6J2C - chains K and L of the 47 polymer chains in the assembly; structure by electron microscopy, 7.00 A resolution (low resolution: residue-level contacts below are approximate; hydrogen-bond / salt-bridge calls are withheld).

Chain K:
Protein: 26S protease regulatory subunit 6B homolog
Organism: Saccharomyces cerevisiae S288c
UniProt: P33298 (PRS6B_YEAST); numbering as in UniProt (aligned over 1-428)
Sequence (428 residues; numbered 1 to 428; the number before each row is that of its first residue):
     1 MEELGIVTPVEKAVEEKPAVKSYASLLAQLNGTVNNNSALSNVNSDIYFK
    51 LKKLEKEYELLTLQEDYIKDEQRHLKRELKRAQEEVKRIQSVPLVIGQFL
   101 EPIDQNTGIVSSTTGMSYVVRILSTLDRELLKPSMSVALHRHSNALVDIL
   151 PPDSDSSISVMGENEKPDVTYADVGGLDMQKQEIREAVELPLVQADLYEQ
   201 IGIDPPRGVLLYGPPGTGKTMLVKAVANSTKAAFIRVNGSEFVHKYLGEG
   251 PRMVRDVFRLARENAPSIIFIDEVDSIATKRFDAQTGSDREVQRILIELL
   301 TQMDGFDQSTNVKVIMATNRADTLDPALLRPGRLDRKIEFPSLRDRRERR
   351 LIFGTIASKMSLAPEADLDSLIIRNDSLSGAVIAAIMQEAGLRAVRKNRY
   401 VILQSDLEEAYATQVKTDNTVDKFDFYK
Not modelled in the structure: 1-47
Swiss-Prot annotation at these positions:
  - binding site (ATP): Gly213 to Thr220
  - modified residue: Met1 (N-acetylmethionine)
  - cross-link: Lys280 (Glycyl lysine isopeptide (Lys-Gly) (interchain with G-Cter in ubiquitin))

Chain L:
Protein: 26S protease subunit RPT4
Organism: Saccharomyces cerevisiae S288c
UniProt: P53549 (PRS10_YEAST); residue numbers follow UniProt; this construct covers 1-437
Sequence (437 residues; numbered 1 to 437; the number before each row is that of its first residue):
     1 MSEEQDPLLAGLGETSGDNHTQQSHEQQPEQPQETEEHHEEEPSRVDPEQ
    51 EAHNKALNQFKRKLLEHRRYDDQLKQRRQNIRDLEKLYDKTENDIKALQS
   101 IGQLIGEVMKELSEEKYIVKASSGPRYIVGVRNSVDRSKLKKGVRVTLDI
   151 TTLTIMRILPRETDPLVYNMTSFEQGEITFDGIGGLTEQIRELREVIELP
   201 LKNPEIFQRVGIKPPKGVLLYGPPGTGKTLLAKAVAATIGANFIFSPASG
   251 IVDKYIGESARIIREMFAYAKEHEPCIIFMDEVDAIGGRRFSEGTSADRE
   301 IQRTLMELLTQMDGFDNLGQTKIIMATNRPDTLDPALLRPGRLDRKVEIP
   351 LPNEAGRLEIFKIHTAKVKKTGEFDFEAAVKMSDGFNGADIRNCATEAGF
   401 FAIRDDRDHINPDDLMKAVRKVAEVKKLEGTIEYQKL
Not modelled in the structure: 1-66, 428-437
Swiss-Prot annotation at these positions:
  - binding site (ATP): Gly222 to Thr229
  - modified residue: Ser2 (N-acetylserine)

Chain K / chain L interface:
Pairs across the interface (79; chain K residue first):
  Val92(K) - Thr152(L)
  Val92(K) - Leu153(L)
  Val92(K) - Thr154(L)
  Leu94(K) - Ile128(L)
  Val95(K) - Tyr127(L)
  Ile96(K) - Arg126(L)
  Ile96(K) - Tyr127(L)
  Ile96(K) - Ile128(L)
  Thr113(K) - Pro125(L)
  Thr113(K) - Arg126(L)
  Thr114(K) - Pro125(L)
  Asp153(K) - Lys110(L)
  Asp155(K) - Met109(L)
  Asp155(K) - Arg264(L)
  Ser156(K) - Arg264(L)
  Val160(K) - Arg264(L)
  Val160(K) - Arg303(L)
  Glu163(K) - Phe315(L)
  Asn164(K) - Phe315(L)
  Pro215(K) - Arg339(L)
  Met221(K) - Lys213(L)
  Lys224(K) - Asp313(L)
  Arg236(K) - Thr310(L)
  Arg236(K) - Gly314(L)
  Arg236(K) - Phe315(L)
  Asn238(K) - Met306(L)
  Ser240(K) - Glu293(L)
  Ser240(K) - Gln302(L)
  Ser240(K) - Arg303(L)
  Ser240(K) - Met306(L)
  Glu241(K) - Arg303(L)
  Glu241(K) - Met306(L)
  Phe242(K) - Arg303(L)
  Val243(K) - Thr295(L)
  Val243(K) - Arg299(L)
  Val243(K) - Arg303(L)
  His244(K) - Arg299(L)
  Lys245(K) - Asp253(L)
  Lys245(K) - Lys254(L)
  Lys245(K) - Ile256(L)
  Lys245(K) - Arg299(L)
  Lys245(K) - Glu300(L)
  Tyr246(K) - Ile256(L)
  Glu273(K) - Glu293(L)
  Glu273(K) - Met306(L)
  Glu273(K) - Ala336(L)
  Asp275(K) - Ser292(L)
  Ser276(K) - Ser292(L)
  Ser276(K) - Glu293(L)
  Ser276(K) - Gly294(L)
  Thr279(K) - Arg290(L)
  Thr279(K) - Ser292(L)
  Gln285(K) - Ser296(L)
  Ser288(K) - Arg299(L)
  Asp289(K) - Arg299(L)
  Arg290(K) - Arg299(L)
  Glu291(K) - Arg299(L)
  Lys359(K) - Gly211(L)
  Met360(K) - Val210(L)
  Met360(K) - Gly211(L)
  Met360(K) - Ile212(L)
  Ser361(K) - Arg209(L)
  Ser361(K) - Val210(L)
  Ala381(K) - Pro340(L)
  Met387(K) - Ile212(L)
  Gln388(K) - Ile212(L)
  Gln388(K) - Lys213(L)
  Gly391(K) - Val210(L)
  Gly391(K) - Ile212(L)
  Leu392(K) - Val196(L)
  Leu392(K) - Ile212(L)
  Arg393(K) - Glu192(L)
  Val395(K) - Glu195(L)
  Val395(K) - Ile206(L)
  Arg396(K) - Arg191(L)
  Arg396(K) - Glu192(L)
  Arg396(K) - Glu195(L)
  Tyr400(K) - Arg209(L)
  Tyr400(K) - Val210(L)
Other interface residues (no listed pair), chain K (59 interface residues in all): Gln90, Ser91, Pro93, Leu150, Pro151, Asp272, Val292, Asn319, Arg320, Val382, Ala385, Asn398, Arg399, Ile402
Other interface residues (no listed pair), chain L (48 interface residues in all): Lys116, Ile118, Gly130, Lys142, Leu199, Tyr255, Asp344

Overview:
59 residues of chain K face 48 of chain L across their interface. From UniProt: 8 ATP-binding residues on
chain L; 8 ATP-binding residues on chain K.
Here chain K is 26S protease regulatory subunit 6B homolog and chain L is 26S protease subunit RPT4, both from
Saccharomyces cerevisiae S288c. Entry 6J2C (Yeast proteasome in translocation competent state (C3-a)) was
determined by electron microscopy (same publication as 6J2N, 6J30, 6J2Q and 6J2X).
